Entry 4YFB (X-ray diffraction, 1.75 A resolution); this record covers chains C and F of the 6 polymer chains in the assembly.

== Chain C (and F) ==
Protein: Protein related to penicillin acylase
Source organism: Acidovorax sp. MR-S7
Notes: fragment: beta-chain; chain F of this document is another copy of the same molecule, construct and numbering; everything in this record applies to it too
UniProt: A0A0A1VBK6 (A0A0A1VBK6_9BURK); residues 1-573 here correspond to UniProt positions 234-806 (UniProt number = residue number + 233)
Sequence (581 residues; numbered 1 to 581; the number before each row is that of its first residue):
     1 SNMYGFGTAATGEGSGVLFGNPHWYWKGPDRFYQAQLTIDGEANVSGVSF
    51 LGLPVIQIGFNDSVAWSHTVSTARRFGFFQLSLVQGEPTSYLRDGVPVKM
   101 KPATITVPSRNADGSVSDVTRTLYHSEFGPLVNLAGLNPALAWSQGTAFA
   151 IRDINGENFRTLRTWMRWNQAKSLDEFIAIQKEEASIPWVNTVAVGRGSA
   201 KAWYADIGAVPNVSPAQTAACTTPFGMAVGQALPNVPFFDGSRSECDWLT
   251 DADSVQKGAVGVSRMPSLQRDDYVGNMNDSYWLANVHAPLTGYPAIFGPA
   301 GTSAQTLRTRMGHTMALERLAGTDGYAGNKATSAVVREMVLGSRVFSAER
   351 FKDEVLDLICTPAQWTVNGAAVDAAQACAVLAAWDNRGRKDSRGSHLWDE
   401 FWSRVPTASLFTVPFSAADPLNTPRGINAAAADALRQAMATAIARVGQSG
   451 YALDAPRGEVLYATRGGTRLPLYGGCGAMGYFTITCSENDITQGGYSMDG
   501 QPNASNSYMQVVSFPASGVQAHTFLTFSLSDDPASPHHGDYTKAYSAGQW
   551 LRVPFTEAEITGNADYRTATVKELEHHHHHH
Not modelled in the structure: 576-581
Construct notes: expression tag (574-581)
Cystine bridges: Cys221-Cys246, Cys360-Cys378, Cys476-Cys486
Residues lining bound ligands: 2-phenylacetic acid (PAC): Ser1, Pro22, His23, Trp24, Phe32, Phe50, Gln57, Ile58, His68, Thr69, Val70, Trp165, Trp189, Val190
Reported in the primary citation:
  - binding site for 2-phenylacetic acid: Trp24, Phe32, Phe50, Gln57, Ile58, His68, Val70, Trp165, Trp189, Val190

== Interface between chain C and chain F ==
Residue-residue contacts (8; chain C residue first):
  Arg110(C) - Pro406(F)
  Asp113(C) - Pro406(F)
  Asp113(C) - Thr407(F)  hydrogen bond (backbone-backbone)
  Asp113(C) - Ala408(F)  hydrogen bond (backbone-backbone)
  Gly114(C) - Pro406(F)
  Pro406(C) - Arg110(F)
  Pro406(C) - Asp113(F)
  Thr407(C) - Asp113(F)  hydrogen bond (backbone-backbone)
Also at the interface, not in a pair above, chain F (6 interface residues in all): Gly114

== Summary ==
5 residues of chain C and 6 residues of chain F are in contact; the contacts include 3 hydrogen bonds.
Backbone hydrogen bonds pair Asp113(C)-Thr407(F) and Asp113(C)-Ala408(F). Ligands of chain C: 2-phenylacetic
acid. The paper reports a binding site for 2-phenylacetic acid at Trp24(C), Phe32(C) and Phe50(C) among
others.
Both chains are Protein related to penicillin acylase (Acidovorax sp. MR-S7). Entry 4YFB (Structure of
N-acylhomoserine lactone acylase MacQ in complex with phenylacetic acid) was determined by X-ray diffraction
(same publication as 5C9I, 4YF9 and 4YFA).
